Entry 5MTR (X-ray diffraction, 2.00 A resolution); this record covers chains B and G of the 4 polymer chains in the assembly.

Chain B (and G):
Name: Enoyl-[acyl-carrier-protein] reductase [NADH]
From: Mycobacterium tuberculosis
Notes: EC 1.3.1.9; chain G of this document is another copy of the same molecule, construct and numbering; everything in this record applies to it too
Reference sequence: P9WGR1 (INHA_MYCTU); residues 1-269 here = UniProt positions 1-269
Chain sequence (289 residues; numbered -19 to 269; the number before each row is that of its first residue; numbers below 1 keep their minus sign (Met-19 is residue -19)):
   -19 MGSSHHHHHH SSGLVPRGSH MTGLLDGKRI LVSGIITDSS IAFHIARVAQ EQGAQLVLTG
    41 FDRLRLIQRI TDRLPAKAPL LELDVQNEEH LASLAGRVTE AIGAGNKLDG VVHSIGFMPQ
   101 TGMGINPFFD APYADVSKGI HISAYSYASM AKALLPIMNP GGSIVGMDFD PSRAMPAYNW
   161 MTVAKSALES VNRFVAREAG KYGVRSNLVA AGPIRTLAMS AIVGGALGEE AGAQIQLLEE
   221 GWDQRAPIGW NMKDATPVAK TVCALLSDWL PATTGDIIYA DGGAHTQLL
Not modelled in the structure: -19 to 1 (chain G: -19 to 1, 203-210)
Differences from the reference sequence: initiating methionine (-19); expression tag (-18 to 0)
Small-molecule neighbours:
  - NAD (nicotinamide-adenine-dinucleotide): Gly14, Ile15, Ile16, Ser20, Ile21, Ala22, Phe41, Leu63, Asp64, Val65, Ser94, Ile95, Gly96, Phe97, Ile122, Met147, Asp148, Phe149, Tyr158, Met161, Lys165, Ala191, Gly192, Pro193, Ile194, Thr196, Leu197, Ala198, Met199
  - XT0 (2-[4-[(4-cyclopentyl-1,2,3-triazol-1-yl)methyl]-2-oxidanyl-phenoxy]benzenecarbonitrile): Ile95, Gly96, Phe97, Met98, Met103, Phe149, Met155, Pro156, Ala157, Tyr158, Met161, Lys165, Pro193, Thr196, Ala198, Met199, Ile202, Gln214, Leu217, Leu218
UniProt features mapped onto this chain:
  - binding site (NAD(+)): Ser20, Ile21, Asp64, Val65, Ile95, Gly96, Lys165, Ile194
  - binding site (substrate): Tyr158
  - site: Phe149 (May act as an intermediate that passes the hydride ion from NADH to the substrate), Tyr158 (Transition state stabilizer)
  - modified residue: Thr266 (Phosphothreonine)
  - mutagenesis: Ser94 (S94A: Confers INH and ETH resistance. The mutant is 17 times more resistant to inhibition by the INH-NAD adduct ...), Asp148 (D148G: Confers pyridomycin resistance. Has no impact on the susceptibility to isoniazid and moxifloxacin. 14-fold decrease in NADH affinity, while no effect on catalytic activity), Tyr158 (Y158A: 1500-fold decrease in catalytic activity while no effect on lipid substrate affinity; Y158F: 24-fold decrease in catalytic activity while no effect on lipid substrate affinity ...), Lys165 (K165A/M: Loss of enzyme's ability to bind NADH; K165Q/R: No effect on the enzyme's catalytic ability or on its ability to bind NADH), Thr266 (T266A: No effect on catalytic activity. Loss of phosphorylation. Does not alter growth of M.tuberculosis ...)
From the paper describing this entry:
  - binding site for XT0: Gly96, Phe149, Tyr158, Ala198, Met199, Gln214, Ile215, Leu217, Leu218

Chain B / chain G interface:
Contacting residue pairs (28):
  Arg153(B) with Arg153(G); His265(G), hydrogen bond (side chain-backbone); Thr266(G); Gln267(G); Leu268(G)
  Ala154(B) with Thr266(G), hydrogen bond (backbone-backbone); Gln267(G); Leu268(G), hydrogen bond (backbone-backbone)
  Met155(B) with Leu268(G), hydrophobic
  Leu217(B) with Leu269(G)
  Glu220(B) with Leu269(G)
  Trp222(B) with Leu268(G), hydrophobic
  Arg225(B) with Arg225(G); Leu268(G), hydrogen bond (side chain-backbone); Leu269(G)
  His265(B) with Arg153(G)
  Thr266(B) with Arg153(G); Ala154(G), hydrogen bond (backbone-backbone)
  Gln267(B) with Arg153(G); Ala154(G)
  Leu268(B) with Arg153(G); Ala154(G), hydrogen bond (backbone-backbone); Trp222(G), hydrophobic; Arg225(G), hydrogen bond (backbone-side chain)
  Leu269(B) with Pro156(G); Leu217(G); Glu220(G); Arg225(G)
Also at the interface, not in a pair above, chain B (14 interface residues in all): Pro156, Gly221
Also at the interface, not in a pair above, chain G (15 interface residues in all): Ser152, Met155, Gly221

Summary:
14 residues of chain B face 15 of chain G across their interface, with 7 hydrogen bonds. Polar pairs include
Arg153(B)-His265(G), Arg225(B)-Leu268(G) and Ala154(B)-Thr266(G). Bound to chain B: NAD and compound XT0. The
paper reports a binding site for XT0 at Gly96(B), Phe149(B) and Tyr158(B) among others.
Both chains are Enoyl-[acyl-carrier-protein] reductase [NADH] (Mycobacterium tuberculosis). Entry 5MTR
(Crystal structure of M. tuberculosis InhA inhibited by PT512) was determined by X-ray diffraction, deposited
together with 5MTP, 5MTQ, 5UGS, 5UGT and 5UGU.
